PDB entry 3OYH | X-ray diffraction, 2.74 A resolution | chains A and D of the 4 polymer chains in the assembly

[Chain A]
Protein: PFV integrase
Source organism: Human spumaretrovirus
Notes: fragment: to 1143
UniProtKB: P14350 (POL_FOAMV); residues 1-392 here correspond to UniProt positions 752-1143 (UniProt number = residue number + 751)
Sequence (395 residues; numbered -2 to 392; the number before each row is that of its first residue; numbers below 1 keep their minus sign (Gly-2 is residue -2)):
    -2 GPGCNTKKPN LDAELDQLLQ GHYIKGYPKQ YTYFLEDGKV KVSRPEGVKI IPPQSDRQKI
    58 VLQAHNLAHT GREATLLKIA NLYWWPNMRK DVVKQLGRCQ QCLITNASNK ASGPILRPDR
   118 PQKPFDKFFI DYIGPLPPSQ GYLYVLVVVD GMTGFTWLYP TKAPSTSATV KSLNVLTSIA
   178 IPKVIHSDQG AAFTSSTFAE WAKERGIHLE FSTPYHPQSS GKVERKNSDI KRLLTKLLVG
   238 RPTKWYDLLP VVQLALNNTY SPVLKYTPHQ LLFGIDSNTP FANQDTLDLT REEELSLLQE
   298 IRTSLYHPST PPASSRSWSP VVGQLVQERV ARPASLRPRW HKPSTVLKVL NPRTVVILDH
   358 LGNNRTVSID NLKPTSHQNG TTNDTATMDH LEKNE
Disordered / not traced: -2 to 7, 376-392
Construct notes: expression tag (-2 to 0); variant Ser217 (Gly968 in P14350), Gly218 (Ser969 in P14350)
Ion coordination: Zn2+: His62, His66, Cys96, Cys99; Mg2+ site 1: Asp128, Asp185 (together with magnesium); Mg2+ site 2: Asp128, Glu221 (together with magnesium)
Residues lining bound ligands:
  - magnesium: Asp128, Tyr129, Asp185, Gln186, Gly187, Tyr212, Pro214, Gln215, Glu221
  - magnesium (ZYN; 6-(3-chloro-4-fluorobenzyl)-4-hydroxy-N,N-dimethyl-2-(1-methylethyl)-3,5-dioxo-2,3,5,6,7,8-hexahydro-2,6-naphthyridine-1-carboxamide): Asp128, Tyr129, Asp185, Gln186, Gly187, Tyr212, Pro214, Gln215, Glu221
Swiss-Prot annotation at these positions:
  - binding site (Mg(2+)): Asp123, Asp185
From the paper describing this entry:
  - mutagenesis - S217Q, N224H: decreased catalytic activity
  - mutagenesis - S217H: increased catalytic activity

[Chain D]
Molecule: 17-nt DNA strand
Sequence (17 nucleotides; each row starts with the number of its first residue):
     1 TGCGAAATTC CATGACA

[Chain A / chain D interface]
Contacting residue pairs (9):
  Ile130(A) - DA17(D)  phosphate contact
  Glu221(A) - DC16(D)  sugar contact
  Arg222(A) - DG14(D)  base contact
  Arg222(A) - DA15(D)  base contact
  Arg222(A) - DC16(D)  base contact
  Asn224(A) - DC16(D)  phosphate contact
  Ser225(A) - DC16(D)  sugar contact
  Lys228(A) - DA17(D)  salt bridge to the phosphate
  Lys262(A) - DT9(D)  salt bridge to the phosphate
Also at the interface, not in a pair above, chain A (8 interface residues in all): Tyr129

[Summary]
8 residues of chain A face 5 of chain D across their interface; the contacts include 2 salt bridges. Among the
polar pairs are Lys228(A)-DA17(D) and Lys262(A)-DT9(D). Ligands of chain A: magnesium. From the paper: S217Q
and N224H of chain A reduce catalytic activity; S217H of chain A increases catalytic activity.
Chain A is PFV integrase (Human spumaretrovirus) and chain D is a 17-nt DNA strand; the structure, Crystal
structure of the Prototype Foamy Virus (PFV) intasome in complex with magnesium and the INSTI ..., was
determined by X-ray diffraction together with 3OYA, 3OYB, 3OYC, 3OYD, 3OYE, 3OYF and 4 further entries from
the same study.
